PDB entry 7TFA | electron microscopy, 2.07 A resolution | chains A and Q of the 24 polymer chains in the assembly

== Chain A ==
Name: GlnR C-tail peptide
Chain sequence (10 residues; row label = number of the first residue in the row):
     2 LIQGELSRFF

== Chain Q ==
Name: Glutamine synthetase
Source organism: Paenibacillus polymyxa
Notes: EC 6.3.1.2
Reference sequence: A0A0F0G8G2 (A0A0F0G8G2_PAEPO); residues 1-442 here = UniProt positions 1-442
Chain sequence (462 residues; row label = number of the first residue in the row; numbers below 1 keep their minus sign (Met-19 is residue -19)):
   -19 MGSSHHHHHH SSGLVPRGSH MSYTREDIIR IAEEENVRFI RLQFTDLLGT IKNVEIPVSQ
    41 LEKALDNKMM FDGSSIEGYV RIEESDMYLY PDLDTWVVFP WVTSDRVARL ICDIYKPDGS
   101 PFAGDPRGIL KRVLKEAEEL GYTSMNVGPE PEFFLFKTDE KGDPTTELND QGGYFDLAPM
   161 DLGENCRREI VLKLEEMGFE IEASHHEVAP GQHEIDFKYA DAVKAADQIQ TFKLVVKTIA
   221 RQHGLHATFM PKPLFGVNGS GMHCNQSLFK DNENVFYDET DELGLSQTAR HYMAGILKHA
   281 RAMAAITNPT VNSYKRLVPG YEAPCYVAWS ASNRSPMIRI PASRGLSTRV EVRNPDPAAN
   341 PYLALAVMLR AGLDGIKRQM ALPAPIDRNI YVMSEEERIE EGIPSLPADL KEALSELIRS
   401 EVISDALGDH ALAYFYELKE IEWDMYRTQV HQWERDQYLT LY
Unresolved in the structure: -19 to 1
Differences from the reference sequence: initiating methionine (-19); expression tag (-18 to 0)
Ion coordination: Mg2+ site 1: Glu130, Glu331; Mg2+ site 2: Glu132, Glu187, Glu194
Ligand contacts: glutamine (GLN): Glu132, Tyr154, Glu187, Val188, Gln192, Asn238, Gly239, Ser240, Gly241, His243, Arg296, Tyr301, Glu302, Ala303, Arg333
Reported in the primary citation:
  - catalytic residues: Asp52, Glu302 (proposed by the authors, not directly observed)

== How chain A and chain Q interact ==
Pairs across the interface (10; chain A residue first):
  Ile3(A) with Tyr59(Q); Arg61(Q)
  Glu6(A) with Tyr59(Q); Arg61(Q), salt bridge
  Leu7(A) with Tyr59(Q), hydrophobic; Ile421(Q), hydrophobic
  Arg9(A) with Tyr59(Q)
  Phe10(A) with Tyr59(Q); Met425(Q), hydrophobic
  Phe11(A) with Met425(Q), hydrophobic
Interface residues without a listed pair, chain Q (5 interface residues in all): Glu422

== Overview ==
Chain A and chain Q form an interface of 6 and 5 residues respectively; the contacts include 1 salt bridge.
The salt-bridged pair is Glu6(A)-Arg61(Q). Chain Q binds glutamine. The Mg2+ site 1 is built by Glu130(Q) and
Glu331(Q). From the paper: catalytic residues Asp52(Q) and Glu302(Q).
Chain A is GlnR C-tail peptide and chain Q is Glutamine synthetase (Paenibacillus polymyxa); the structure, P.
polymyxa GS(12)-Q-GlnR peptide, was determined by electron microscopy together with 7TEA, 7TEC, 7TF6, 7TF9,
7TFB and 7TFC from the same study.
